9CIA - chains a and m of the 12 polymer chains in the assembly; structure by electron microscopy, 3.39 A resolution.

# Chain a
Molecule: T-cell surface glycoprotein CD3 zeta chain
From: Homo sapiens
UniProtKB: P20963 (CD3Z_HUMAN); residue numbers follow UniProt; this construct covers 27-55
Amino-acid sequence (29 residues; row label = number of the first residue in the row):
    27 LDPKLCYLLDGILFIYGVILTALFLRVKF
Swiss-Prot annotation at these positions:
  - mutagenesis: Asp36 (D36E/L/V: Decreases cell surface expression of IgG Fc receptor complex)
From the paper describing this entry:
  - binding site for cholesterol: Arg52

# Chain m
Molecule: T cell receptor delta constant
From: Homo sapiens
UniProtKB: A0A075B6X2 (A0A075B6X2_HUMAN); residues 238-272 here correspond to UniProt positions 119-153 (UniProt number = residue number - 119)
Amino-acid sequence (35 residues; row label = number of the first residue in the row):
   238 HTEKVNMMSLTVLGLRMLFAKTVAVNFLLTAKLFF
From the paper describing this entry:
  - binding site for cholesterol: Phe264

# Interface between chain a and chain m
Pairs across the interface (13; chain a residue first):
  Leu27(a) - Val242(m)
  Leu27(a) - Asn243(m)
  Leu27(a) - Ser246(m)  hydrogen bond (backbone-side chain)
  Asp28(a) - Asn243(m)
  Asp28(a) - Ser246(m)
  Asp28(a) - Leu247(m)
  Leu31(a) - Leu247(m)  hydrophobic
  Leu31(a) - Leu250(m)
  Cys32(a) - Arg253(m)  hydrogen bond
  Leu35(a) - Leu250(m)  hydrophobic
  Leu35(a) - Arg253(m)
  Leu35(a) - Met254(m)
  Asp36(a) - Arg253(m)  salt bridge
From the paper, about this interface:
  - residue pairs: Asp36(a)-Arg253(m) (salt bridge)

# Overview
The interface between chain a and chain m involves 6 residues on one side and 7 on the other, with 2 hydrogen
bonds and 1 salt bridge. Among the polar pairs are Asp36(a)-Arg253(m), Leu27(a)-Ser246(m) and
Cys32(a)-Arg253(m). The paper describes a salt bridge between Asp36(a) and Arg253(m). The paper reports a
binding site for cholesterol at Arg52(a) and Phe264(m).
Chain a is T-cell surface glycoprotein CD3 zeta chain and chain m is T cell receptor delta constant, both from
Homo sapiens; the structure, T cell receptor complex, was determined by electron microscopy together with 9CI8
from the same study.
